PDB entry 6MTJ | X-ray diffraction, 2.34 A resolution | chains B and D of the 6 polymer chains in the assembly

Chain B:
Protein: Envelope glycoprotein gp160
From: Human immunodeficiency virus 1
Notes: fragment: gp41
UniProtKB: Q2N0S6 (Q2N0S6_9HIV1); residues 512-664 here correspond to UniProt positions 509-661 (UniProt number = residue number - 3)
Amino-acid sequence (153 residues; each row starts with the number of its first residue):
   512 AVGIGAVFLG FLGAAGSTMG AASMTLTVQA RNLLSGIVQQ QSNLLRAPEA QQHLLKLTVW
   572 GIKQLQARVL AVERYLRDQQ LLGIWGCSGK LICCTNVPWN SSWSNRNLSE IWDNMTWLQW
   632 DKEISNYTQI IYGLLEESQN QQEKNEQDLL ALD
Unresolved in the structure: 512-516, 550-563, 664
Cystine bridges: Cys598-Cys604
Covalent attachments: N-acetylglucosamine (NAG) linked to Asn611, Asn625, Asn637
Differences from the reference sequence: engineered mutation Pro559 (Ile556 in Q2N0S6), Cys605 (Thr602 in Q2N0S6)

Chain D:
Protein: 35O22 scFv heavy chain portion
From: Homo sapiens
Notes: engineered mutation(s): E10T, L11T, K12T, A16S, I68N, K83T, F84S,; antibody fragment or engineered binder
Amino-acid sequence (134 residues; each row starts with the number of its first residue; a row labelled like 72A-72H holds insertion residues (72A, then the next letters in order)):
     1 QGQLVQSGAT TTKPGSSVKI SCKTSGYRFN FYHINWIRQT AGRGPEWMGW IS
   52A P
    53 YSGDKNLAPA FQDRVNMTTD
72A-72H TEVPVTSF
    73 TSTGAAYMEI
82A-82C RNL
    83 TSDDTGTYFC AKGLLRDG
100A-100F SSTWLP
   101 YLWGQGTLLT VSSAST
Unresolved in the structure: 111-116
Cystine bridges: Cys22-Cys92
Covalent attachments: N-acetylglucosamine (NAG) linked to Asn68
Residues lining bound ligands: N-acetylglucosamine (NAG; 2-acetamido-2-deoxy-beta-D-glucopyranose): Gln1, Tyr32, Leu96, Leu97, Tyr101

How chain B and chain D interact:
Residue-residue contacts (13; chain B residue first):
  Gly527(B) - Arg98(D)  hydrogen bond (backbone-side chain)
  Thr529(B) - Arg98(D)
  Ser620(B) - Leu97(D)
  Glu621(B) - Leu97(D)
  Asp624(B) - Leu97(D)
  Asp624(B) - Arg98(D)  hydrogen bond (backbone-backbone)
  Asp624(B) - Asp99(D)  hydrogen bond (backbone-backbone)
  Asp624(B) - Gly100(D)
  Asn625(B) - Tyr32(D)  hydrogen bond
  Asn625(B) - Leu97(D)
  Asn625(B) - Arg98(D)
  Thr627(B) - Arg98(D)
  Gln630(B) - Phe72H(D)
Also at the interface, not in a pair above, chain B (11 interface residues in all): Ser528, Leu629, Lys633
Also at the interface, not in a pair above, chain D (8 interface residues in all): Phe31, Leu96

Overview:
The interface between chain B and chain D involves 11 residues on one side and 8 on the other, with 4 hydrogen
bonds. Polar contacts include Gly527(B)-Arg98(D), Asn625(B)-Tyr32(D) and Asp624(B)-Arg98(D). Chain D binds
N-acetylglucosamine. Covalently linked N-acetylglucosamine: at Asn611(B), Asn625(B) and Asn637(B).
Chain B is Envelope glycoprotein gp160 (Human immunodeficiency virus 1) and chain D is 35O22 scFv heavy chain
portion (Homo sapiens); the structure, Crystal Structure of HIV-1 BG505 SOSIP.664 Prefusion Env Trimer Bound
to Small Molecule HIV-1 Entry Inhibitor ..., was determined by X-ray diffraction together with 6MTN, 6MU6,
6MU7, 6MU8, 6MUF and 6MUG from the same study.
